Entry 7WG3 (X-ray diffraction, 2.19 A resolution); this record covers chains H and L of the 12 polymer chains in the assembly.

# Chain H
Name: Heavy chain of D9 Fab
Source organism: Mus musculus
Notes: antibody fragment or engineered binder
Sequence (220 residues; each row starts with the number of its first residue):
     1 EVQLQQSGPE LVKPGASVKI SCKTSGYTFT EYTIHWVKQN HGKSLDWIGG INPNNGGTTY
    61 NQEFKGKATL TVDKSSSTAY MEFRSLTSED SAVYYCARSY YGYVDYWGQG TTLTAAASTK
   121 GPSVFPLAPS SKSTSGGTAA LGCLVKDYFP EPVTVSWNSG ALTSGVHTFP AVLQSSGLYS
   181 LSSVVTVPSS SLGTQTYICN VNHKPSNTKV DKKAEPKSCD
Disulfides: Cys22-Cys96, Cys143-Cys199
Ligand contacts: N-acetylglucosamine (NAG; 2-acetamido-2-deoxy-beta-D-glucopyranose): Thr33, Asn52, Asn55
From the paper describing this entry:
  - binding site for N-acetylglucosamine: Asn55

# Chain L
Name: IL17RB protein
Source organism: Bos taurus
Notes: fragment: extracellular domain
Reference sequence: A3KN55 (A3KN55_BOVIN); residues 1-255 here correspond to UniProt positions 18-272 (UniProt number = residue number + 17)
Sequence (255 residues; each row starts with the number of its first residue):
     1 PEPTIQCGSE PGPSPEWMVR HTLTPGDLRD LRVETIKSNV DLEDSPILMN ISWILRADAS
    61 IRLLKATKIC VMGKSHFQSY SCIRCNYTQA FQTQTRPSGG KWTFSYVGFP VELNTVYFIG
   121 AHNIPNANMN EDGPSMAVNF TSPGCLDHVM KYKKKCIEAG SLWKPNITAC KRSANTVEVN
   181 FTTSPLGDRY MALIQSTAVI GTSYVSEKEL TRTSVVVHVT GESEGAVVQL TPYFHTCGND
   241 CIRQRGTVVQ CPQTG
Disordered / not traced: 56-59, 75-78, 93-94, 127-132, 253-255
Disulfides: Cys7-Cys85, Cys70-Cys82, Cys145-Cys156, Cys170-Cys251, Cys237-Cys241
Glycans and other covalent adducts: N-acetylglucosamine (NAG) linked to Asn50, Asn86, Asn139, Asn166, Asn180
From the paper describing this entry:
  - post-translational modification sites: Asn139

# Chain H / chain L interface
Pairs across the interface - 24 pairs, chain H then chain L:
  Thr28(H) with Thr141(L)
  Thr30(H) with Thr141(L), hydrogen bond
  Glu31(H) with Thr141(L)
  Thr33(H) with Leu23(L)
  Gly50(H) with Leu23(L)
  Ile51(H) with Leu23(L)
  Asn52(H) with Leu23(L)
  Asn54(H) with Val116(L); Phe118(L)
  Asn55(H) with Val19(L); Arg20(L), hydrogen bond (side chain-backbone)
  Gly57(H) with His21(L); Leu23(L)
  Thr58(H) with His21(L), hydrogen bond (backbone-backbone); Thr22(L); Leu23(L)
  Thr59(H) with Thr22(L); Leu23(L), hydrogen bond (side chain-backbone)
  Tyr100(H) with Asn139(L)
  Tyr101(H) with Gly26(L); Arg29(L)
  Gly102(H) with Gly26(L), hydrogen bond (backbone-backbone); Asp27(L), hydrogen bond (backbone-side chain)
  Tyr103(H) with Arg29(L)
Interface residues without a listed pair, chain L (13 interface residues in all): Phe140

# Overview
16 residues of chain H and 13 residues of chain L are in contact; the contacts include 6 hydrogen bonds. Polar
pairs include Thr30(H)-Thr141(L), Asn55(H)-Arg20(L) and Thr59(H)-Leu23(L). Chain H binds N-acetylglucosamine.
Covalently linked N-acetylglucosamine: at Asn50(L), Asn86(L), Asn139(L), Asn166(L) and Asn180(L). From the
paper: a binding site for N-acetylglucosamine at Asn55(H); a modification site at Asn139(L).
Here chain H is Heavy chain of D9 Fab (Mus musculus) and chain L is IL17RB protein (Bos taurus). Entry 7WG3
(Structural basis of interleukin-17B receptor in complex with a neutralizing antibody D9 for guiding
humanization and ...) was determined by X-ray diffraction.
